Entry 4CNW (X-ray diffraction, 2.03 A resolution); this record covers chain A.

[Chain A]
Protein: Carbonic anhydrase 2
Source organism: Bos taurus
Notes: EC 4.2.1.1
UniProt: P00921 (CAH2_BOVIN); numbering as in UniProt (aligned over 1-260)
Sequence (262 residues; numbered -1 to 260; the number before each row is that of its first residue; numbers below 1 keep their minus sign (Met-1 is residue -1)):
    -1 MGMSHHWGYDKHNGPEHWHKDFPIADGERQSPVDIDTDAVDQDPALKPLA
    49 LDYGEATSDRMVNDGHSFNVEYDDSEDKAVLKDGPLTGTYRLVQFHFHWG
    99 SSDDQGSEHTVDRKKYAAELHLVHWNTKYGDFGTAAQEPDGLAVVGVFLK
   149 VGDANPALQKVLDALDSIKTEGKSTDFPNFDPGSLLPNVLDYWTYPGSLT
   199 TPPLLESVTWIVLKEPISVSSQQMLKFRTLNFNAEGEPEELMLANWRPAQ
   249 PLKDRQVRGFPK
Not modelled in the structure: -1 to 3
Differences from the reference sequence: expression tag (-1 to 0); engineered mutation Asp8 (Gly in P00921), Asp24 (Asn in P00921), Asp36 (Lys in P00921), Asp39 (Val in P00921), Asp50 (Val in P00921), Asp57 (Arg in P00921), Asp62 (Asn in P00921), Glu74 (Gln in P00921), Glu136 (Gln in P00921), Glu169 (Lys in P00921), Glu238 (Leu in P00921), Asp252 (Asn in P00921)
Bound ions: Ca2+: Asp57, Asp174 (shared with 2 residues of chain B); Zn2+: His94, His96, His119
Curated features (UniProtKB/Swiss-Prot):
  - active site: His64 (Proton donor/acceptor)
  - binding site (Zn(2+)): His94, His96, His119
  - binding site (substrate): Thr198, Thr199
  - site (Fine-tunes the proton-transfer properties of H-64): Tyr7, Asn67
  - modified residue: Ser2 (N-acetylserine), Ser165 (Phosphoserine), Ser172 (Phosphoserine)
From the paper describing this entry:
  - conformationally variable residues (side-chain flip): His64
  - catalytic residues: His64 (citing earlier work)
  - mutagenesis - G8D/K36D/V50D/N62D/Q136E/L238E: decreased catalytic activity on esterase

[Overview]
The Ca2+ site is built by Asp57 and Asp174. His94, His96 and His119 coordinate Zn2+. UniProt lists active-site
residue His64, 3 Zn2+-binding residues and substrate-binding residues Thr198 and Thr199. The paper reports the
catalytic residue His64; G8D/K36D/V50D/N62D/Q136E/L238E reduce catalytic activity on esterase.
Chain A is Carbonic anhydrase 2 (Bos taurus); the structure, Surface residue engineering of bovine carbonic
anhydrase to an extreme halophilic enzyme for potential application in ..., was determined by X-ray
diffraction, deposited together with 5A25, 4CNR, 4CNV and 4CNX.
